PDB entry 9E2Z | electron microscopy, 2.60 A resolution | chains 3 and 7 of the 13 polymer chains in the assembly

# Chain 3
Name: Isoform 2 of DNA replication licensing factor MCM3
Source organism: Homo sapiens
Notes: EC 3.6.4.12
Reference sequence: P25205 (MCM3_HUMAN), isoform P25205-2; residues -44 to 808 here correspond to UniProt positions 1-853 (UniProt number = residue number + 45)
Amino-acid sequence (853 residues; each row starts with the number of its first residue; numbers below 1 keep their minus sign (Met-44 is residue -44)):
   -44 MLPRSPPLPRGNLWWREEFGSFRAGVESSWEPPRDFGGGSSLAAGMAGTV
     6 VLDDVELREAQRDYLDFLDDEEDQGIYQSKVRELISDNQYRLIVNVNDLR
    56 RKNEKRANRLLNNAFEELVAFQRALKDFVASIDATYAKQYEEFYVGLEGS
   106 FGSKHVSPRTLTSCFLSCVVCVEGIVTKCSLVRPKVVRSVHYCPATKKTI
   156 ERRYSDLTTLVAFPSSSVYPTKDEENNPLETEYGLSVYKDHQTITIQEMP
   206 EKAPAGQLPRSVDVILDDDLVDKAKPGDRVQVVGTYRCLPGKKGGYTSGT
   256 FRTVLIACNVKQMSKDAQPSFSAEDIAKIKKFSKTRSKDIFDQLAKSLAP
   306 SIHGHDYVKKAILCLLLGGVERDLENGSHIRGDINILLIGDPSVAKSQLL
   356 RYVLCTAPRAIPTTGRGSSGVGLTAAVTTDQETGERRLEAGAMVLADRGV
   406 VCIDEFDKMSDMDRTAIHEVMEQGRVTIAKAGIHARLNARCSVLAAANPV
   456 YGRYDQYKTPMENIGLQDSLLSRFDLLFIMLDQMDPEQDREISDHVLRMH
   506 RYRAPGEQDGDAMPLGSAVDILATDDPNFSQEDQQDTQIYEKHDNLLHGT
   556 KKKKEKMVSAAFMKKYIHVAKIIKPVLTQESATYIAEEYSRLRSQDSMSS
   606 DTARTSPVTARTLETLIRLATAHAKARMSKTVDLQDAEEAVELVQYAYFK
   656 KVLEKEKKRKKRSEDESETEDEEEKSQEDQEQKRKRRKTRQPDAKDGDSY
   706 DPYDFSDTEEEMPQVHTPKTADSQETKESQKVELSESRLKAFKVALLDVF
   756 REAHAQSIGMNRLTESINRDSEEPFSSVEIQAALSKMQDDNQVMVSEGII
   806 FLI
Unresolved in the structure: -44 to 8, 28, 269-272, 534-541, 661-808
Bound ions: Mg2+: Ser352 (together with ATP)
Residues lining bound ligands:
  - ATP (adenosine-5'-triphosphate), molecule 1: Ser306, Ile307, His308, His310, Asp346, Pro347, Ser348, Val349, Ala350, Lys351, Ser352, Gln353, Glu410, Asn453, Ile497, His500, Val501
  - ATP, molecule 2: Glu427, Ser474, Arg478, Ala615, Arg616, Glu619

# Chain 7
Name: DNA replication licensing factor MCM7
Source organism: Homo sapiens
Notes: EC 3.6.4.12
Reference sequence: P33993 (MCM7_HUMAN); residues 1-719 here = UniProt positions 1-719
Amino-acid sequence (719 residues; row label = number of the first residue in the row):
     1 MALKDYALEKEKVKKFLQEFYQDDELGKKQFKYGNQLVRLAHREQVALYV
    51 DLDDVAEDDPELVDSICENARRYAKLFADAVQELLPQYKEREVVNKDVLD
   101 VYIEHRLMMEQRSRDPGMVRSPQNQYPAELMRRFELYFQGPSSNKPRVIR
   151 EVRADSVGKLVTVRGIVTRVSEVKPKMVVATYTCDQCGAETYQPIQSPTF
   201 MPLIMCPSQECQTNRSGGRLYLQTRGSRFIKFQEMKMQEHSDQVPVGNIP
   251 RSITVLVEGENTRIAQPGDHVSVTGIFLPILRTGFRQVVQGLLSETYLEA
   301 HRIVKMNKSEDDESGAGELTREELRQIAEEDFYEKLAASIAPEIYGHEDV
   351 KKALLLLLVGGVDQSPRGMKIRGNINICLMGDPGVAKSQLLSYIDRLAPR
   401 SQYTTGRGSSGVGLTAAVLRDSVSGELTLEGGALVLADQGVCCIDEFDKM
   451 AEADRTAIHEVMEQQTISIAKAGILTTLNARCSILAAANPAYGRYNPRRS
   501 LEQNIQLPAALLSRFDLLWLIQDRPDRDNDLRLAQHITYVHQHSRQPPSQ
   551 FEPLDMKLMRRYIAMCREKQPMVPESLADYITAAYVEMRREAWASKDATY
   601 TSARTLLAILRLSTALARLRMVDVVEKEDVNEAIRLMEMSKDSLLGDKGQ
   651 TARTQRPADVIFATVRELVSGGRSVRFSEAEQRCVSRGFTPAQFQAALDE
   701 YEELNVWQVNASRTRITFV
Unresolved in the structure: 1-3, 106-124, 215-217, 307-321, 412-431, 492-505, 621-623, 643-719
Bound ions: Zn2+: Cys184, Cys206, Cys211; Mg2+: Ser388 (together with ATP)
Residues lining bound ligands:
  - ATP (adenosine-5'-triphosphate), molecule 1: Glu343, Ile344, Tyr345, Asp382, Pro383, Gly384, Val385, Ala386, Lys387, Ser388, Gln389, Glu446, Asn489, Leu533, Ile537
  - ATP, molecule 2: Arg514, Ala603, Arg604, Leu607

# How chain 3 and chain 7 interact
Pairs across the interface (97; chain 3 residue first):
  Leu136(3) - Arg251(7)
  Arg138(3) - Ser294(7)
  Arg138(3) - Glu295(7)  salt bridge
  Pro139(3) - Leu292(7)
  Pro139(3) - Leu293(7)
  Pro139(3) - Ser294(7)  hydrogen bond (backbone-backbone)
  Pro139(3) - Thr296(7)
  Lys140(3) - Leu292(7)
  Lys140(3) - Leu293(7)
  Val141(3) - Leu292(7)  hydrogen bond (backbone-backbone)
  Tyr147(3) - Tyr6(7)
  Tyr159(3) - Leu292(7)  hydrophobic
  Ser172(3) - Gln287(7)  hydrogen bond (side chain-backbone)
  Ser172(3) - Val288(7)
  Ser172(3) - Gln290(7)  hydrogen bond (side chain-backbone)
  Ser172(3) - Gly291(7)
  Val173(3) - Gln287(7)
  Glu185(3) - Arg72(7)  salt bridge
  Glu185(3) - Lys75(7)  salt bridge
  Glu187(3) - Tyr6(7)  hydrogen bond
  Glu187(3) - Asn69(7)  hydrogen bond
  Glu187(3) - Arg72(7)  salt bridge
  Tyr188(3) - Arg71(7)
  Tyr188(3) - Val157(7)
  Tyr188(3) - Gly158(7)
  Tyr188(3) - Leu278(7)  hydrophobic
  Tyr188(3) - Pro279(7)  hydrophobic
  Tyr188(3) - Leu281(7)
  Gly189(3) - Glu68(7)
  Gly189(3) - Asn69(7)  hydrogen bond (backbone-side chain)
  Gly189(3) - Val157(7)
  Gly189(3) - Gly158(7)
  Gly189(3) - Lys159(7)
  Leu190(3) - Asn69(7)
  Tyr193(3) - Ala154(7)
  Tyr193(3) - Val157(7)  hydrophobic
  Tyr193(3) - Pro279(7)
  Lys194(3) - Ala154(7)
  Asp195(3) - Arg153(7)  salt bridge
  Asp195(3) - Ala154(7)  hydrogen bond (side chain-backbone)
  His196(3) - Leu293(7)
  Asp227(3) - Arg251(7)  salt bridge
  Lys230(3) - Val246(7)
  Arg327(3) - His541(7)  hydrogen bond
  Asp328(3) - Ser544(7)
  Leu329(3) - Glu343(7)
  Leu329(3) - Ser544(7)
  Glu330(3) - Ser544(7)
  Glu330(3) - Arg545(7)
  Asn331(3) - Pro342(7)
  Asn331(3) - Glu343(7)
  Asn331(3) - Arg396(7)  hydrogen bond (backbone-side chain)
  Gly332(3) - Arg396(7)
  Ser333(3) - Glu343(7)  hydrogen bond
  Ser333(3) - Arg396(7)  hydrogen bond
  His334(3) - Gln389(7)  hydrogen bond (backbone-side chain)
  Ile335(3) - His541(7)
  Thr388(3) - Glu295(7)
  Glu390(3) - Lys236(7)  salt bridge
  Leu393(3) - Ile249(7)  hydrophobic
  Val399(3) - Gly247(7)
  Asp402(3) - Val246(7)
  Asp402(3) - Gly247(7)  hydrogen bond (side chain-backbone)
  Glu424(3) - Thr405(7)
  Thr432(3) - Gly408(7)
  Ala434(3) - Ser409(7)
  Gly437(3) - Arg169(7)  hydrogen bond (backbone-side chain)
  His439(3) - Gln238(7)
  Arg441(3) - Ser241(7)
  Leu442(3) - Ile249(7)  hydrophobic
  Leu442(3) - Pro250(7)
  Asn443(3) - Ser241(7)  hydrogen bond (side chain-backbone)
  Ser474(3) - Pro383(7)
  Leu582(3) - Gln542(7)  hydrogen bond (backbone-side chain)
  Thr583(3) - Gln542(7)
  Gln584(3) - Gln542(7)
  Ala587(3) - Thr538(7)
  Ala591(3) - Leu531(7)  hydrophobic
  Ala591(3) - Ala534(7)  hydrophobic
  Tyr594(3) - Asp530(7)
  Tyr594(3) - Ala534(7)  hydrophobic
  Ser595(3) - Arg527(7)
  Ser595(3) - Asp530(7)
  Ser595(3) - Leu531(7)
  Arg596(3) - Arg527(7)
  Arg598(3) - Asp523(7)  salt bridge
  Arg598(3) - Arg524(7)
  Arg598(3) - Pro525(7)
  Arg598(3) - Asp530(7)  salt bridge
  Ser599(3) - Arg527(7)
  Thr614(3) - Pro383(7)
  Thr614(3) - Gly384(7)
  Arg616(3) - Gly384(7)
  Leu618(3) - Ala534(7)  hydrophobic
  Leu618(3) - Ile537(7)  hydrophobic
  Glu619(3) - His541(7)  salt bridge
  Ile622(3) - His541(7)
Interface residues without a listed pair, chain 3 (80 interface residues in all): Ser160, Asp161, Ser170, Val226, Arg364, Glu387, Glu394, Ala395, Arg403, Thr420, His423, Gln428, Arg430, Ala440, Arg445, Asp473, Ser477, Arg478, Ile590, Glu592, Asp601, Ala615
Interface residues without a listed pair, chain 7 (65 interface residues in all): Asn248, Ser388, Tyr403, Arg407, Glu446, Asn489, Leu533, Gln535, Val540, Gln546, Met556

# In short
The interface between chain 3 and chain 7 involves 80 residues on one side and 65 on the other, with 17
hydrogen bonds and 10 salt bridges. Polar pairs include Arg138(3)-Glu295(7), Glu185(3)-Arg72(7) and
Glu185(3)-Lys75(7). One ATP molecule is bound between chain 3 and chain 7.
Here chain 3 is Isoform 2 of DNA replication licensing factor MCM3 and chain 7 is DNA replication licensing
factor MCM7, both from Homo sapiens. Entry 9E2Z (Cryo-EM structure of human CMG helicase stalled at
G4-containing DNA template) was determined by electron microscopy together with 9E2W, 9E2Y and 9E2X from the
same study.
